Entry 5S5V (X-ray diffraction, 2.70 A resolution); this record covers chains B and F of the 6 polymer chains in the assembly.

# Chain B
Molecule: Tubulin beta-2B chain
Organism: Bos taurus
UniProtKB: Q6B856 (TBB2B_BOVIN); the author numbering skips numbers that UniProt does not, so the offset changes along the chain: 1-42 = UniProt 1-42; 45-360 = UniProt 43-358; 369-455 = UniProt 359-445
Chain sequence (445 residues; each row starts with the number of its first residue; note: 10 numbers in that range are skipped by the numbering (no residue carries them; nothing is unmodelled there)):
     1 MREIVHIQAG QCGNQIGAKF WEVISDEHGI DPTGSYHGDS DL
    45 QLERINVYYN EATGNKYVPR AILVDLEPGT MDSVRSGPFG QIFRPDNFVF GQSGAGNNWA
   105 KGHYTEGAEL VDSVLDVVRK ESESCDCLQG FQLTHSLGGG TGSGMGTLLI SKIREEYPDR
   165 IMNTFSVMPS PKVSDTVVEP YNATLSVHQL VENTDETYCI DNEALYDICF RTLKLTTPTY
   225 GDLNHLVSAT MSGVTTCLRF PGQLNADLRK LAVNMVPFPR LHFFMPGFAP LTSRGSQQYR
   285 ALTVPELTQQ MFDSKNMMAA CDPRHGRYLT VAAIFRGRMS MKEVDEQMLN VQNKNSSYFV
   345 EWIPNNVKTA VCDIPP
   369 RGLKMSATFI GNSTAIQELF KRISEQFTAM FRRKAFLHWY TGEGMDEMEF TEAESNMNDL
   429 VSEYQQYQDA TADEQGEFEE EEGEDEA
Unresolved in the structure: 279-280, 438-455
Bound ions: Mg2+: Gln-11 (together with GDP); Ca2+: Glu-113 (shared with 1 residue of chain C)
Small-molecule neighbours:
  - GDP (guanosine-5'-diphosphate): Gly-10, Gln-11, Cys-12, Gln-15, Ile-16, Ala-99, Asn-101, Ser-140, Gly-142, Gly-143, Gly-144, Thr-145, Gly-146, Val-171, Pro-173, Val-177, Asp-179, Glu-183, Asn-206, Leu-209, Tyr-224, Leu-227, Asn-228
  - HR8 (5-chloranyl-2-methoxy-N-(2-methylpropyl)benzamide): Val-177, Ser-178, Asp-179, Tyr-210, Pro-222, Thr-223, Tyr-224, Leu-227
Swiss-Prot annotation at these positions:
  - motif: Met-1 to Ile-4 (MREI motif)
  - binding site (GTP): Gln-11, Glu-71, Ser-140, Gly-144, Thr-145, Gly-146, Asn-206, Asn-228
  - binding site (Mg(2+)): Glu-71
  - modified residue: Ser-40 (Phosphoserine), Thr-57 (Phosphothreonine), Lys-60 (N6-acetyllysine), Ser-174 (Phosphoserine), Thr-287 (Phosphothreonine), Thr-292 (Phosphothreonine), Arg-320 (Omega-N-methylarginine), Glu-448 (5-glutamyl polyglutamate)
  - cross-link (Glycyl lysine isopeptide (Lys-Gly)): Lys-60 (interchain with G-Cter in ubiquitin), Lys-326 (interchain with G-Cter in ubiquitin)

# Chain F
Molecule: Tubulin-Tyrosine Ligase
Organism: Gallus gallus
UniProtKB: E1BQ43 (E1BQ43_CHICK); residues 1-378 here = UniProt positions 1-378
Chain sequence (384 residues; numbered 1 to 384; the number before each row is that of its first residue):
     1 MYTFVVRDEN SSVYAEVSRL LLATGQWKRL RKDNPRFNLM LGERNRLPFG RLGHEPGLVQ
    61 LVNYYRGADK LCRKASLVKL IKTSPELSES CTWFPESYVI YPTNLKTPVA PAQNGIRHLI
   121 NNTRTDEREV FLAAYNRRRE GREGNVWIAK SSAGAKGEGI LISSEASELL DFIDEQGQVH
   181 VIQKYLEKPL LLEPGHRKFD IRSWVLVDHL YNIYLYREGV LRTSSEPYNS ANFQDKTCHL
   241 TNHCIQKEYS KNYGRYEEGN EMFFEEFNQY LMDALNTTLE NSILLQIKHI IRSCLMCIEP
   301 AISTKHLHYQ SFQLFGFDFM VDEELKVWLI EVNGAPACAQ KLYAELCQGI VDVAISSVFP
   361 LADTGQKTSQ PTSIFIKLHH HHHH
Unresolved in the structure: 106-124, 156-158, 363-370, 383-384
Sequence notes: expression tag (379-384)
Bound ions: Mg2+: Glu-331, Asn-333 (together with AMP-PCP)
Small-molecule neighbours: AMP-PCP (ACP; phosphomethylphosphonic acid adenylate ester): Lys-74, Pro-95, Ile-148, Lys-150, Ala-155, Gln-183, Lys-184, Tyr-185, Leu-186, Lys-198, Asp-200, Arg-202, Arg-222, His-239, Leu-240, Thr-241, Asn-242, Asp-318, Met-320, Ile-330, Glu-331, Asn-333

# Chain B / chain F interface
Contacting residue pairs (11; chain B residue first):
  Arg-311(B) / Arg-31(F)
  Leu-333(B) / Pro-56(F)
  Leu-333(B) / Gly-57(F)
  Gln-336(B) / Arg-36(F)  hydrogen bond
  Asn-337(B) / Thr-3(F)
  Asn-337(B) / Arg-36(F)
  Asn-337(B) / Leu-58(F)
  Lys-338(B) / Met-1(F)
  Ser-340(B) / Leu-30(F)
  Ser-340(B) / Asn-34(F)
  Glu-345(B) / Arg-31(F)  salt bridge
Other interface residues (no listed pair), chain B (9 interface residues in all): Ser-341, Asn-349
Other interface residues (no listed pair), chain F (10 interface residues in all): Lys-28

# Overview
The interface between chain B and chain F involves 9 residues on one side and 10 on the other, with 1 hydrogen
bond and 1 salt bridge. Polar pairs include Glu-345(B)/Arg-31(F) and Gln-336(B)/Arg-36(F). Chain B binds GDP
and compound HR8. Bound to chain F: AMP-PCP.
Here chain B is Tubulin beta-2B chain (Bos taurus) and chain F is Tubulin-Tyrosine Ligase (Gallus gallus).
Entry 5S5V (Tubulin-Z32386228-complex) was determined by X-ray diffraction (same publication as 5S4L, 5S4M,
5S4N, 5S4O, 5S4P, 5S4Q and 52 further entries).
